PDB entry 8JVI | electron microscopy, 3.21 A resolution | chains D and A of the 4 polymer chains in the assembly

Chain D (and A):
Name: Transient receptor potential cation channel subfamily V member 4,3C-GFP
Source organism: Homo sapiens
Notes: chain A of this document is another copy of the same molecule, construct and numbering; everything in this record applies to it too
UniProt: Q9HBA0 (TRPV4_HUMAN); residues 1-871 carry their UniProt numbers (871 of 1144 residues fall inside the UniProt entry; the rest is not from it)
Sequence (1144 residues; row label = number of the first residue in the row):
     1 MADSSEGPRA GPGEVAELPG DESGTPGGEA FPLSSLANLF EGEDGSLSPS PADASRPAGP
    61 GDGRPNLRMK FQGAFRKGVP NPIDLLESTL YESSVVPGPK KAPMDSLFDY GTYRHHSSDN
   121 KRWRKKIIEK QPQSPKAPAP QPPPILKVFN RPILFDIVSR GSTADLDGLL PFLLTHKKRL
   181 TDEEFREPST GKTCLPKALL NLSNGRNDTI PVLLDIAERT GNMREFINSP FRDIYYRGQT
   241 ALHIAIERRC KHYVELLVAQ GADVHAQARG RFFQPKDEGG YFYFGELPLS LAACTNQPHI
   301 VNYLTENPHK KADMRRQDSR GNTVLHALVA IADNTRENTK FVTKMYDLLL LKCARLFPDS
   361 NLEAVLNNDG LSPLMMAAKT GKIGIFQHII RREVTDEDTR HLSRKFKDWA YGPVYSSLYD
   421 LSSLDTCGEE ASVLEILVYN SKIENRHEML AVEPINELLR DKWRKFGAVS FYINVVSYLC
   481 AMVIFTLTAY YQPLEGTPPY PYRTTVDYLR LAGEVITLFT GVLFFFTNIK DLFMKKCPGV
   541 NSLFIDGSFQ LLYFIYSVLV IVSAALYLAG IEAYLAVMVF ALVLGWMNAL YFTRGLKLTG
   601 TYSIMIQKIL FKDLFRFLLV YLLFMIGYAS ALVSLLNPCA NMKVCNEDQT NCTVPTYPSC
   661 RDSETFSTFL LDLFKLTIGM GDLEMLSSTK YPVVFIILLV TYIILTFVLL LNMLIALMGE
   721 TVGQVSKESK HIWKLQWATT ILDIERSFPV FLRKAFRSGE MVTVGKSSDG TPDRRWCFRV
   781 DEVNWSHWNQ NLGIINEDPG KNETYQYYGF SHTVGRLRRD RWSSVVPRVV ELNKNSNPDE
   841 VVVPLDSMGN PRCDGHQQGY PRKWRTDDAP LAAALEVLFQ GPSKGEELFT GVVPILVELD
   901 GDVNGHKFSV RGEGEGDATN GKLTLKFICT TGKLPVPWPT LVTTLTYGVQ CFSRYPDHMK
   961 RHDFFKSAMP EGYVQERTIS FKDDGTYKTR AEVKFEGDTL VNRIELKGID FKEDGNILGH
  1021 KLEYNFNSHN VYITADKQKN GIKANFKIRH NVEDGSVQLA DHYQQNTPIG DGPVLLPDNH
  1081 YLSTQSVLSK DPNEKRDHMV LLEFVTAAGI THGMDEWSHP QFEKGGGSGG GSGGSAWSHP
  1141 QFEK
Disordered / not traced: 1-147, 492-504, 639-662, 789-1144 (chain A: 1-147, 493-505, 636-663, 789-1144)
Small-molecule neighbours: F9M ([6-[[4-(2,4-dimethyl-1,3-thiazol-5-yl)-1,3-thiazol-2-yl]amino]pyridin-3-yl]-[(1S,5R)-3-[5-(trifluoromethyl)pyrimidin-2-yl]-3,8-diazabicyclo[3.2.1]octan-8-yl]methanone): Lys465, Val469, Ser470, Ile473, Asn474, Tyr591, Thr740, Asp743, Ile744, Ser747, Phe748, Phe756
UniProt features mapped onto this chain:
  - region: His812 to Glu831 (Interaction with calmodulin and ITPR3)
  - motif: Gly679 to Asp682 (Selectivity filter)
  - binding site (ATP): Lys192, Lys197, Asn201, Tyr236 to Gln239, Arg248
  - binding site (a 1,2-diacyl-sn-glycero-3-phospho-(1D-myo-inositol-4,5-bisphosphate)): Arg249 to Lys251, Asn296 to His299, Lys344
  - binding site (Ca(2+)): Asp682
  - modified residue: Tyr110 (Phosphotyrosine), Tyr253 (Phosphotyrosine), Tyr805 (Phosphotyrosine), Ser824 (Phosphoserine)
What the authors report for this chain:
  - binding site for F9M: Val469, Ser470, Ile473, Asn474, Tyr591, Ile744, Phe748
  - mutagenesis - V469A, S470A, I744A (27-fold): decreased binding to F9M

Interface between chain D and chain A:
Pairs across the interface (43):
  Ala410(D) with Arg248(A), hydrogen bond (backbone-side chain)
  Tyr411(D) with Gln239(A), hydrogen bond; Glu247(A); Phe272(A), hydrophobic; Phe273(A); Phe282(A), hydrophobic; Phe284(A), hydrophobic; Leu291(A)
  Gly412(D) with Glu247(A)
  Pro413(D) with Phe282(A), hydrophobic
  Tyr490(D) with Val633(A); Ser634(A)
  Glu572(D) with Tyr691(A), hydrogen bond (backbone-side chain)
  Ala573(D) with Tyr691(A)
  Leu575(D) with Ser634(A); Leu635(A)
  Ala576(D) with Leu635(A), hydrophobic
  Val579(D) with Ala631(A); Leu635(A), hydrophobic
  Leu582(D) with Ala631(A), hydrophobic
  Val583(D) with Tyr628(A), hydrogen bond (backbone-side chain); Ala631(A), hydrophobic; Leu698(A), hydrophobic
  Trp586(D) with Tyr628(A)
  Met587(D) with Tyr628(A); Leu705(A), hydrophobic
  Thr599(D) with Arg616(A)
  Tyr602(D) with Leu709(A); Met713(A), hydrophobic
  Met680(D) with Gly679(A)
  Met718(D) with Ala716(A), hydrophobic
  Val722(D) with Glu720(A)
  Asp781(D) with Lys276(A), salt bridge; Tyr281(A)
  Asn784(D) with Glu337(A)
  Trp785(D) with Ile331(A); Asp333(A); Glu337(A); Asn338(A); Phe341(A)
  Trp788(D) with Arg249(A); Thr295(A); Asn296(A)
Also at the interface, not in a pair above, chain D (29 interface residues in all): Trp409, Val414, Phe580, Met605, Ile606, Ser786
Also at the interface, not in a pair above, chain A (39 interface residues in all): His243, Cys294, Phe624, Ser630, Thr665, Val694, Ile715

Overview:
29 residues of chain D and 39 residues of chain A are in contact, with 4 hydrogen bonds and 1 salt bridge.
Polar pairs include Asp781(D)-Lys276(A), Ala410(D)-Arg248(A) and Tyr411(D)-Gln239(A). From the paper: a
binding site for F9M at Val469(D), Ser470(D) and Ile473(D) among others; V469A, S470A and I744A of chain D
reduce binding to F9M.
Chain D and chain A are both Transient receptor potential cation channel subfamily V member 4,3C-GFP (Homo
sapiens); the structure, Structure of human TRPV4 with antagonist A2, was determined by electron microscopy
(same publication as 8JU5, 8JU6 and 8JVJ).
